7K0Q - chains A and D of the 4 polymer chains in the assembly; structure by electron microscopy, 3.30 A resolution.

[Chain A]
Name: Serine palmitoyltransferase 1
From: Homo sapiens
Notes: EC 2.3.1.50
Reference sequence: O15269 (SPTC1_HUMAN); residues 1-473 here = UniProt positions 1-473
Amino-acid sequence (473 residues; numbered 1 to 473; the number before each row is that of its first residue):
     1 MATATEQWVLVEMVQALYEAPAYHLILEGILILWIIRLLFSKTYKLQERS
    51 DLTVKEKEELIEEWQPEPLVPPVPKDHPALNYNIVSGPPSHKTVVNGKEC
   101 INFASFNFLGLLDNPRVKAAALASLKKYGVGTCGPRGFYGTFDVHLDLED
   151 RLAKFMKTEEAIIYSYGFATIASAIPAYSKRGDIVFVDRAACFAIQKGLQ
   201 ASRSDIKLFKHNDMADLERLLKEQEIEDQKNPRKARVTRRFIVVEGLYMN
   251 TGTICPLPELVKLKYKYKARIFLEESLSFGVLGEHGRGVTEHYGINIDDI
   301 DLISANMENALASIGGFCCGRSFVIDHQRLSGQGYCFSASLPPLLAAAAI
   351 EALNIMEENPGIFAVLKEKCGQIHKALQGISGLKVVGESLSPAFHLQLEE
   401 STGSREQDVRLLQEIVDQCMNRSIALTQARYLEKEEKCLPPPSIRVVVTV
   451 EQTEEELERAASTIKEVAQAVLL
Disordered / not traced: 1-50
UniProt features mapped onto this chain:
  - modified residue: Tyr164 (Phosphotyrosine)
  - natural variant: Ala20 (A20S: In ALS27), Tyr23 (Y23F: In ALS27), Leu38 (L38R: In ALS27; uncertain significance), Leu39 (deletion: In ALS27), Phe40 to Ser41 (deletion: In ALS27), Cys133 (C133W: In HSAN1A; C133Y: In HSAN1A), Val144 (V144D: In HSAN1A), Arg239 (R239W: In a breast cancer sample), Ala310 (A310G: Found in a patient with HSAN1A; uncertain significance), Ser331 (S331F: In HSAN1A; S331Y: In ALS27 and HSAN1A), Ala352 (A352V: In HSAN1A), Gly387 (G387A: Does not affect catalytic activity towards serine)
  - mutagenesis: Phe138 (F138A: Decreased catalytic activity with L-serine and palmitoyl-CoA as substrates), Tyr164 (Y164F: Increased serine palmitoyltransferase activity and sphingolipid content), Phe337 (F337A: Strongly decreased catalytic activity with L-serine and palmitoyl-CoA as substrates), Ser338 (S338A: Decreased catalytic activity with L-serine and palmitoyl-CoA as substrates)
Small-molecule neighbours: pyridoxal phosphate / Myriocin: Pro135, Gly137, Phe138, Cys336, Phe337, Ser338, Ala339
Reported in the primary citation:
  - post-translational modification sites: Tyr164 (citing earlier work)
  - disease-associated variants - A20S, S331F, S331Y: decreased binding to ORM1-like protein 3 (chain D) (proposed by the authors, not directly observed)
  - disease-associated variants - A20S, S331F, S331Y (proposed by the authors, not directly observed)

[Chain D]
Name: ORM1-like protein 3
From: Homo sapiens
Reference sequence: Q8N138 (ORML3_HUMAN); residue numbers follow UniProt; this construct covers 1-153
Amino-acid sequence (153 residues; row label = number of the first residue in the row):
     1 MNVGTAHSEVNPNTRVMNSRGIWLSYVLAIGLLHIVLLSIPFVSVPVVWT
    51 LTNLIHNMGMYIFLHTVKGTPFETPDQGKARLLTHWEQMDYGVQFTASRK
   101 FLTITPIVLYFLTSFYTKYDQIHFVLNTVSLMSVLIPKLPQLHGVRIFGI
   151 NKY
Disordered / not traced: 1-10
UniProt features mapped onto this chain:
  - region: Met1 to Met17 (Important for ceramide level-sensing)
  - modified residue: Pro137 (Hydroxyproline)
  - mutagenesis: Asn2 to Met17 (Impaired negative regulation of SPT complex activity in the presence of ceramides), Asn2 to Ser8 (Impaired negative regulation of SPT complex activity in the presence of ceramides), Asn2 (Impaired negative regulation of SPT complex activity in the presence of ceramides), Asn13 (N13A: Disrupted ceramide binding; impaired negative regulation of SPT complex activity in the presence of ceramides; in the absence of ceramides, reduced affinity of SPT complex towards palmitoyl-CoA), Val16 (V16R: Impaired negative regulation of SPT complex activity in the presence of ceramides), Ile22 (I22R: Impaired negative regulation of SPT complex activity in the presence of ceramides), Phe63 (F63P: Impaired negative regulation of SPT complex activity in the presence of ceramides; F63R: Impaired negative regulation of SPT complex activity in the presence of ceramides), His85 (H85A: No effect on the negative regulation of SPT complex activity in the presence of ceramides), Pro137 (P137A: Increased protein levels; decreased ubiquitination; increased negative regulation of SPT complex activity)
Reported in the primary citation:
  - conformationally variable residues (order/disorder transition): Met1 to Val10

[Chain A / chain D interface]
Residue-residue contacts (17; chain A residue first):
  Pro176(A) - Gln77(D)  hydrogen bond (backbone-side chain)
  Ala177(A) - Glu73(D)
  Ser179(A) - Gln77(D)  hydrogen bond (backbone-side chain)
  Lys180(A) - Glu73(D)  salt bridge
  Lys180(A) - Gln77(D)
  Lys180(A) - Arg81(D)
  Arg181(A) - Asp76(D)  hydrogen bond (side chain-backbone)
  Arg181(A) - Gln77(D)  hydrogen bond (backbone-backbone)
  Arg181(A) - Lys79(D)
  Ala201(A) - Gln77(D)
  Ser202(A) - Gln77(D)
  Arg233(A) - Gly149(D)
  Arg233(A) - Tyr153(D)
  Lys234(A) - Tyr153(D)  hydrogen bond
  Arg239(A) - Arg81(D)
  His327(A) - Glu73(D)  salt bridge
  Ser331(A) - Glu73(D)  hydrogen bond
Interface residues without a listed pair, chain A (15 interface residues in all): Arg203, Asn231, Gln333
Interface residues without a listed pair, chain D (9 interface residues in all): Pro75, Gly78

[Summary]
The interface between chain A and chain D involves 15 residues on one side and 9 on the other; the contacts
include 6 hydrogen bonds and 2 salt bridges. Polar contacts include Lys180(A)-Glu73(D), His327(A)-Glu73(D) and
Pro176(A)-Gln77(D). From the paper: A20S, S331F and S331Y of chain A reduce binding to ORM1-like protein 3
(chain D); a modification site at Tyr164(A).
Here chain A is Serine palmitoyltransferase 1 and chain D is ORM1-like protein 3, both from Homo sapiens.
Entry 7K0Q (Human serine palmitoyltransferase complex SPTLC1/SPLTC2/ssSPTa/ORMDL3, myriocin-bound) was
determined by electron microscopy (same publication as 7K0I, 7K0J, 7K0K, 7K0L, 7K0M, 7K0N, 7K0O and 7K0P).
